8HGH - chains C and G of the 4 polymer chains in the assembly; structure by electron microscopy, 4.16 A resolution (low resolution: residue-level contacts below are approximate; hydrogen-bond / salt-bridge calls are withheld).

# Chain C (and G)
Molecule: Stanniocalcin-2
From: Homo sapiens
Notes: chain G of this document is another copy of the same molecule, construct and numbering; everything in this record applies to it too
Reference sequence: O76061 (STC2_HUMAN); numbering as in UniProt (aligned over 1-302)
Sequence (302 residues; row label = number of the first residue in the row):
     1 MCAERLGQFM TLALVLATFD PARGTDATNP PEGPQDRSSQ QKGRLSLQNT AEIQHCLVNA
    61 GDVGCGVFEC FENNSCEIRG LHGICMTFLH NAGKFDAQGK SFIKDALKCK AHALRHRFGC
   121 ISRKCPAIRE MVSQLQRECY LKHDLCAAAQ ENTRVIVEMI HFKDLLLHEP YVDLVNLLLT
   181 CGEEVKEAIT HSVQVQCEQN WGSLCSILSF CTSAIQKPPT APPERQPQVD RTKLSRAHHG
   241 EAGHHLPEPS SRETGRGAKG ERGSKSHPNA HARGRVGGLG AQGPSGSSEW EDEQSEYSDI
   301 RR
Not modelled in the structure: 1-41, 213-302
UniProt features mapped onto this chain:
  - modified residue: Ser250 (Phosphoserine), Ser251 (Phosphoserine), Thr254 (Phosphothreonine)
  - glycosylation: Asn73 (N-linked (GlcNAc...) asparagine)
Disulfides: Cys56-Cys70, Cys65-Cys85, Cys76-Cys125, Cys109-Cys139, Cys146-Cys181, Cys197-Cys205
From the paper describing this entry:
  - self-association interface (contacts with another copy of this molecule); pairs are residue here / residue on that copy: Cys211-Cys211 (disulfide)

# Interface between chain C and chain G
Contacting residue pairs (18):
  Leu166(C) with Trp201(G)
  Val175(C) with Ile207(G)
  Leu179(C) with Ile207(G)
  Thr190(C) with Leu208(G)
  Gln194(C) with Leu208(G)
  Trp201(C) with Leu166(G)
  Leu204(C) with Val193(G)
  Ile207(C) with Val175(G); Leu179(G); Thr190(G); Val193(G)
  Leu208(C) with Thr190(G); Gln194(G)
  Ser209(C) with Cys211(G)
  Phe210(C) with Cys211(G)
  Cys211(C) with Ser209(G); Phe210(G); Cys211(G), disulfide
Interface residues without a listed pair, chain C (18 interface residues in all): Val172, Asn176, Lys186, Ser203, Ser206, Thr212
Interface residues without a listed pair, chain G (14 interface residues in all): Ser203, Leu204
Cross-chain cystine bridges: Cys211(C)-Cys211(G)

# In short
18 residues of chain C and 14 residues of chain G are in contact; the contacts include 1 disulfide bond. From
the paper: a self-association interface involving Cys211(C).
Chain C and chain G are both Stanniocalcin-2 (Homo sapiens); the structure, Structure of 2:2 PAPP-A.STC2
complex, was determined by electron microscopy (same publication as 7Y5N, 7Y5Q and 8HGG).
